PDB entry 2UXD | X-ray diffraction, 3.20 A resolution | chains A and K of the 23 polymer chains in the assembly

== Chain A ==
Molecule: 16S ribosomal RNA
From: Thermus thermophilus
Sequence (1523 nucleotides; numbered 0 to 1544 plus 35 insertion-coded residues; 57 numbers in that range are skipped by the numbering (no residue carries them; nothing is unmodelled there); the number before each row is that of its first residue; a row labelled like 76A-76B holds insertion residues (76A, then the next letters in order); numbering starts at 0):
     0 UUUG
    4A U
     5 UGGAGAGUUUGAUCCUGGCUCAGGGUGAACGCUGGCGGCGUGCCUAAGAC
    55 AUGCAAGUCGUGCGGG
    73 C
    76 C
76A-76B GC
    77 GGGGUUUU
    88 ACUCCG
    95 UGGUC
   101 AGCGGCGGACGGGUGAGUAACGCGUGGGU
  129A G
   130 ACCUACCCGGAAGAGGGGGACAACCCGGGGAAACUCGGGCUAAUCCCCCA
   180 UGUGGACCCGC
190A-190L CCCUUGGGGUGU
   191 GUCCAAAGGGCUUU
   216 GCCCGCUUCCGGAUGGGCCCGCGUCCCAUCAGCUAGUUGGUGGGGUAAUG
   266 GCCCACCAAGGCGACGACGGGUAGCCGGUCUGAGAGGAUGGCCGGCCACA
   316 GGGGCACUGAGACACGGGCCCCACUCCUACGGGAGGCAGCAGUUAGGAAU
   366 CUUCCGCAAUGGGCGCAAGCCUGACGGAGCGACGCCGCUUGGAGGAAGAA
   416 GCCCUUCGGGGUGUAAACUCCUGA
   441 ACCCGGGACGAAACCCCCGAC
   474 G
474A-474B AG
   475 GGGACUGACGGUACCGGG
   494 GUA
  497D A
   498 UAGCGCCGGCCAACUCCGUGCCAGCAGCCGCGGUAAUACGGAGGGCGCGA
   548 GCGUUACCCGGAUUCACUGGGCGUAAAGGGCGUGUAGGCGGCCUGGGGCG
   598 UCCCAUGUGAAAGACCACGGCUCAACCGUGGGGGAGCGUGGGAUACGCUC
   648 AGGCUAGACGGUGGGAGAGGGUGGUGGAAUUCCCGGAGUAGCGGUGAAAU
   698 GCGCAGAUACCGGGAGGAACGCCGAUGGCGAAGGCAGCCACCUGGUCCAC
   748 CCGUGACGCUGAGGCGCGAAAGCGUGGGGAGCAAACCGGAUUAGAUACCC
   798 GGGUAGUCCACGCCCUAAACGAUGCGCGCUAGGUCUCUGGGUCU
   848 CCUGGGGGCCGAAGCUAACGCGUUAAGCGCGCCGCCUGGGGAGUACGGCC
   898 GCAAGGCUGAAACUCAAAGGAAUUGACGGGGGCCCGCACAAGCGGUGGAG
   948 CAUGUGGUUUAAUUCGAAGCAACGCGAAGAACCUUACCAGGCCUUGACAU
   998 GCUA
 1001A G
  1002 GGAAA
 1006A C
  1007 CCGGGUGAAAGCCUGGGGUGCCCC
1030A-1030D GCGA
  1031 GGGGAGCCCUAGCACAGGUGCUGCAUGGCCGUCGUCAGCUCGUGCCGUGA
  1081 GGUGUUGGGUUAAGUCCCGCAACGAGCGCAACCCCCGCCGUUAGUUGCCA
  1131 GCGGUUCGGCCGGGCACUCUAACGGGACUGCCCGCG
  1168 A
 1168A A
  1169 A
  1171 GCGGGAGGAAGGAGGGGACGACGUCUGGUCAGCAUGGCCCUUACGGCCUG
  1221 GGCGACACACGUGCUACAAUGCCCACUACAAAGCGAUGCCACCCGGCAAC
  1271 GGGGAGCUAAUCGCAAAAAGGUGGGCCCAGUUCGGAUUGGGGUCUGCAAC
  1321 CCGACCCCAUGAAGCCGGAAUCGCUAGUAAUCGCGGAUCAGCC
 1363A A
  1364 UGCCGCGGUGAAUACGUUCCCGGGCCUUGUACACACCGCCCGUCACGCCA
  1414 UGGGAGCGGGCUCUACCCGAAGUCGCCGGG
  1446 AG
  1452 C
  1459 C
1459A-1459G UACGGGC
  1460 AGGCGCCGAGGGUAGGGCCCGUGACUGGGGCGAAGUCGUAACAAGGUAGC
  1510 UGUACCGGAAGGUGCGGCUGGAUCAC
 1536C C
  1537 UCCUUUCU
Disordered / not traced: 0-3, 4A, 76A-76B, 95, 129A, 190A-190L, 441, 459, 474A-474B, 478, 497D, 1168A, 1459A-1459G, 1535, 1536C, 1537-1538
Bound ions: Mg2+ site 1: U12, G21; Mg2+ site 2 near G21 (its only coordinating residue here); Mg2+ site 3: G107, A325; Mg2+ site 4: C121, G124, U125, G236; Mg2+ site 5 near G126 (its only coordinating residue here); Mg2+ site 6: U182, G183; K+ site 1: G293, U304, G305; K+ site 2 near G297 (its only coordinating residue here); Mg2+ site 7 near G324 (its only coordinating residue here); Mg2+ site 8 near C352 (its only coordinating residue here); Mg2+ site 9 near G362 (its only coordinating residue here); Mg2+ site 10: A509, A510; 25 more Mg2+ sites not listed
Residues lining bound ligands: paromomycin (PAR): G1405, U1406, C1407, A1408, C1409, C1490, G1491, A1492, A1493, G1494, U1495, C1496

== Chain K ==
Name: Ribosomal protein S11
From: Thermus thermophilus
UniProtKB: P80376 (RS11_THET8); residues 2-129 here correspond to UniProt positions 1-128 (UniProt number = residue number - 1)
Sequence (129 residues; numbered 1 to 129; the number before each row is that of its first residue):
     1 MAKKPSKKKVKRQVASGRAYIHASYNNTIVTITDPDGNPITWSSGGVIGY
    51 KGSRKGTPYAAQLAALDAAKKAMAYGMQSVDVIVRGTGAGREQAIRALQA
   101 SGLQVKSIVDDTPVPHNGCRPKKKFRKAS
Disordered / not traced: 1-10

== Chain A / chain K interface ==
Pairs across the interface (72):
  G674(A) with His-116(K), base contact
  A675(A) with Val-114(K), hydrogen bond to the sugar; Pro-115(K), sugar contact; His-116(K), hydrogen bond to the base
  A676(A) with Pro-115(K), sugar contact; Cys-119(K), base contact
  U677(A) with Cys-119(K), base contact
  G683(A) with Asn-38(K), sugar contact; Pro-39(K), base contact
  A684(A) with Arg-12(K), hydrogen bond to the phosphate; Asn-38(K), sugar contact; Pro-39(K), hydrogen bond to the sugar
  G685(A) with Arg-12(K), salt bridge to the phosphate; Pro-39(K), sugar contact; Ile-40(K), phosphate contact; Trp-42(K), sugar contact
  U686(A) with Trp-42(K), hydrogen bond to the sugar
  A687(A) with Lys-71(K), salt bridge to the phosphate
  G688(A) with Trp-42(K), sugar contact; Ser-44(K), hydrogen bond to the phosphate; Gly-46(K), phosphate contact; Val-47(K), sugar contact
  C689(A) with Asn-27(K), phosphate contact; Ser-44(K), hydrogen bond to the phosphate; Gly-46(K), hydrogen bond to the phosphate; Lys-55(K), salt bridge to the phosphate
  G690(A) with Asn-27(K), hydrogen bond to the phosphate; Lys-55(K), hydrogen bond to the base
  G691(A) with Asn-26(K), hydrogen bond to the phosphate; Lys-51(K), base contact; Gly-52(K), base contact; Lys-55(K), base contact
  U692(A) with Asn-26(K), hydrogen bond to the phosphate; Gly-52(K), base contact; Ser-53(K), hydrogen bond to the base; Lys-124(K), salt bridge to the phosphate
  A694(A) with Ser-53(K), hydrogen bond to the phosphate
  A695(A) with Gly-52(K), phosphate contact; Ser-53(K), hydrogen bond to the phosphate
  A704(A) with Trp-42(K), base contact
  A706(A) with His-22(K), phosphate contact; Ile-29(K), sugar contact; Thr-31(K), hydrogen bond to the sugar
  C707(A) with Tyr-20(K), phosphate contact; Gly-37(K), hydrogen bond to the sugar; Pro-39(K), base contact; Arg-85(K), salt bridge to the phosphate
  C708(A) with Tyr-20(K), hydrogen bond to the phosphate; Gly-37(K), sugar contact; Arg-85(K), salt bridge to the phosphate
  G714(A) with Cys-119(K), base contact
  A715(A) with Gly-118(K), base contact
  A716(A) with Asn-117(K), base contact; Gly-118(K), base contact
  C717(A) with His-116(K), sugar contact; Asn-117(K), sugar contact
  G718(A) with His-116(K), stacking on the base; Asn-117(K), hydrogen bond to the sugar
  A777(A) with Cys-119(K), base contact
  G778(A) with Cys-119(K), sugar contact; Arg-120(K), hydrogen bond to the sugar
  C779(A) with Arg-120(K), sugar contact; Lys-122(K), phosphate contact; Lys-123(K), phosphate contact
  A780(A) with Lys-123(K), hydrogen bond to the phosphate
  C796(A) with Lys-123(K), salt bridge to the phosphate
  C797(A) with Lys-124(K), phosphate contact
  G1523(A) with Lys-123(K), salt bridge to the phosphate
  C1524(A) with Arg-120(K), salt bridge to the phosphate
  G1525(A) with Arg-120(K), salt bridge to the phosphate; Arg-126(K), salt bridge to the phosphate
  G1526(A) with Ser-129(K), hydrogen bond to the phosphate
Interface residues without a listed pair, chain A (39 interface residues in all): U705, G798, A1507, U1522
Interface residues without a listed pair, chain K (39 interface residues in all): Ser-24, Gly-45, Tyr-75, Pro-113, Pro-121, Lys-127

== Overview ==
Chain A and chain K each contribute 39 residues to their interface, with 22 hydrogen bonds, 11 salt bridges
and 1 aromatic stacking contact. Among the polar pairs are A675(A)/His-116(K), G690(A)/Lys-55(K) and
U692(A)/Ser-53(K). Ligands of chain A: paromomycin.
Chain A is 16S ribosomal RNA and chain K is Ribosomal protein S11, both from Thermus thermophilus; the
structure, Crystal structure of an extended tRNA anticodon stem loop in complex with its cognate mRNA CGGG
..., was determined by X-ray diffraction together with 2UXB and 2UXC from the same study.
